4HGA - chains A and B of the 3 polymer chains in the assembly; structure by X-ray diffraction, 2.80 A resolution.

== Chain A ==
Molecule: Death domain-associated protein 6
From: Homo sapiens
Notes: fragment: histone binding domain
Reference sequence: Q9UER7 (DAXX_HUMAN); numbering as in UniProt (aligned over 184-390)
Amino-acid sequence (213 residues; numbered 178 to 390; the number before each row is that of its first residue):
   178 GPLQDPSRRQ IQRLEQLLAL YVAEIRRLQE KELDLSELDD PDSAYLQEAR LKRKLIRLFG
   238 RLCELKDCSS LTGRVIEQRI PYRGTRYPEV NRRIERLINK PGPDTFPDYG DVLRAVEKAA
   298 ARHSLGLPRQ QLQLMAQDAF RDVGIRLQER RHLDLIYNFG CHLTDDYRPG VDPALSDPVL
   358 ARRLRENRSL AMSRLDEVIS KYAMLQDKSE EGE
Not modelled in the structure: 178-180, 388-390
Sequence notes: expression tag (178-183)
UniProt features mapped onto this chain:
  - modified residue: S213 (Phosphoserine)
  - mutagenesis: Q206 (Q206L: Impairs interaction with histones H3 and H4), S220 (S220A: Abolishes interaction with histones H3 and H4), Y222 (Y222A/S: Abolishes interaction with histones H3 and H4; Y222E: Abolishes interaction with histone H3.3), E225 (E225L: Impairs interaction with histones H3 and H4), K229 (K229A/L: Impairs interaction with histones H3 and H4), R251 (R251A: Abolishes interaction with histones H3 and H4), F317 (F317A: Abolishes interaction with histones H3 and H4), R328 (R328A: Abolishes interaction with histones H3 and H4), D331 (D331A: Abolishes interaction with histones H3 and H4)
Small-molecule neighbours:
  - tetrachloroplatinate(II) (PC4), molecule 1: P258, Y259, R260, G261, R323
  - tetrachloroplatinate(II) (PC4), molecule 2: T262, R263, Y264, Q308, L309, M312
  - tetrachloroplatinate(II) (PC4), molecule 3: Q383, S386, E387
Reported in the primary citation:
  - mutagenesis - C338S/L340N: decreased binding to Histone H3.3 (chain B)
  - mutagenesis - E225M/K229M: unchanged binding to Histone H3.3 (chain B)
  - mutagenesis - E225M/K229M, E225Q/K229Q: increased binding to H3.1
  - mutagenesis - Y222E: abolished binding to Histone H3.3 (chain B)
  - specificity-determining residues: E225, K229, C338, L340
  - mutagenesis - E225Q/K229Q: increased localization to H3.1

== Chain B ==
Molecule: Histone H3.3
From: Homo sapiens
Reference sequence: P84243 (H33_HUMAN); residues 0-135 here correspond to UniProt positions 1-136 (UniProt number = residue number + 1)
Amino-acid sequence (136 residues; each row starts with the number of its first residue; numbering starts at 0):
     0 MARTKQTARK STGGKAPRKQ LATKAARKSA PSTGGVKKPH RYRPGTVALR EIRRYQKSTE
    60 LLIRKLPFQR LVREIAQDFK TDLRFQSAAI GALQEASEAY LVGLFEDTNL CAIHAKRVTI
   120 MPKDIQLARR IRGERA
Not modelled in the structure: 0-42
UniProt features mapped onto this chain:
  - site: S31 (Interaction with ZMYND11)
  - modified residue: R2 (Asymmetric dimethylarginine), T3 (Phosphothreonine), K4 (Allysine), Q5 (5-glutamyl dopamine), T6 (Phosphothreonine), R8 (Citrulline), K9 (N6,N6,N6-trimethyllysine), S10 (ADP-ribosylserine), T11 (Phosphothreonine), K14 (N6-(2-hydroxyisobutyryl)lysine), R17 (Asymmetric dimethylarginine), K18 (N6-(2-hydroxyisobutyryl)lysine), K23 (N6-(2-hydroxyisobutyryl)lysine), R26 (Citrulline), K27 (N6,N6,N6-trimethyllysine), S28 (ADP-ribosylserine), S31 (Phosphoserine), K36 (N6,N6,N6-trimethyllysine), K37 (N6-methyllysine), Y41 (Phosphotyrosine) and 9 more in UniProt
  - lipidation: K18 (N6-decanoyllysine)
Reported in the primary citation:
  - specificity-determining residues: A87, G90
  - mutagenesis - A87S, I89V, G90M: unchanged binding to Death domain-associated protein 6 (chain A)
  - mutagenesis - A87S/G90M: decreased binding to Death domain-associated protein 6 (chain A)
  - mutagenesis - A87S/I89V/G90M: abolished binding to Death domain-associated protein 6 (chain A)
  - mutagenesis - A87S, I89V, G90M: unchanged co-localization with Death domain-associated protein 6 (chain A)
  - mutagenesis - A87S/G90M: decreased co-localization with Death domain-associated protein 6 (chain A)
  - mutagenesis - A87S/I89V/G90M: abolished co-localization with Death domain-associated protein 6 (chain A)

== Chain A / chain B interface ==
Pairs across the interface (120):
  E192(A) with P43(B); G44(B), hydrogen bond (side chain-backbone)
  L195(A) with P43(B)
  A196(A) with T45(B)
  V199(A) with V46(B), hydrophobic; Y54(B)
  L205(A) with S86(B)
  Q206(A) with Q85(B); S86(B); A87(B), hydrogen bond (backbone-backbone)
  E207(A) with Q85(B)
  K208(A) with F84(B); Q85(B); S86(B), hydrogen bond (backbone-backbone)
  E209(A) with R83(B), hydrogen bond (backbone-side chain); F84(B); Q85(B)
  L210(A) with R83(B); F84(B), hydrogen bond (backbone-backbone)
  D211(A) with R83(B)
  L212(A) with R72(B), hydrogen bond (backbone-side chain); A75(B), hydrophobic; Q76(B); L82(B)
  E214(A) with Q68(B)
  L215(A) with Q68(B); R69(B); R72(B); I89(B), hydrophobic
  D216(A) with R69(B), salt bridge; R72(B), salt bridge
  D217(A) with Q68(B)
  S220(A) with Q68(B), hydrogen bond
  A221(A) with S86(B)
  Y222(A) with K64(B); Q68(B); S86(B), hydrogen bond (backbone-side chain); I89(B); G90(B); Q93(B), hydrogen bond
  L223(A) with K64(B); L65(B), hydrophobic
  E225(A) with S86(B), hydrogen bond
  A226(A) with K64(B)
  K229(A) with Y54(B); S57(B), hydrogen bond
  R230(A) with T58(B); K64(B)
  L232(A) with Y54(B), hydrophobic
  I233(A) with Y54(B), hydrophobic; Q55(B)
  F236(A) with P43(B), hydrophobic; I51(B), hydrophobic
  S247(A) with Q55(B)
  T249(A) with R52(B), hydrogen bond (backbone-side chain); Q55(B), hydrogen bond
  R251(A) with Q55(B), hydrogen bond; K56(B); E59(B), salt bridge
  F283(A) with E105(B); N108(B)
  P284(A) with N108(B), hydrogen bond (backbone-side chain)
  D285(A) with N108(B); R116(B), salt bridge
  Y286(A) with A111(B); I112(B), hydrophobic; H113(B)
  G287(A) with R116(B)
  D288(A) with R116(B), salt bridge
  Q314(A) with I112(B)
  F317(A) with N108(B); L109(B), hydrophobic; I112(B), hydrophobic
  R318(A) with L109(B); I130(B); R131(B)
  G321(A) with L109(B)
  I322(A) with L109(B), hydrophobic; R131(B)
  Q325(A) with G102(B); E105(B), hydrogen bond; D106(B), hydrogen bond; R131(B), hydrogen bond; R134(B), hydrogen bond
  R328(A) with A98(B); V101(B); G102(B); E105(B), salt bridge
  D331(A) with K56(B), salt bridge
  L332(A) with K56(B); A98(B), hydrophobic
  Y334(A) with R49(B), hydrogen bond (backbone-side chain)
  N335(A) with R52(B); R53(B); E94(B)
  F336(A) with R53(B), hydrogen bond (backbone-side chain); A91(B); E94(B)
  G337(A) with R53(B), hydrogen bond (backbone-side chain); E94(B)
  C338(A) with R53(B); A87(B), hydrophobic
  H339(A) with R53(B)
  L340(A) with Q85(B)
  D342(A) with R49(B), salt bridge; R53(B), salt bridge
  R365(A) with A135(B), hydrogen bond (side chain-backbone)
  M369(A) with E133(B); A135(B)
  L372(A) with Y99(B); E133(B)
  D373(A) with R128(B), salt bridge
  I376(A) with Q125(B); R128(B)
  Y379(A) with P121(B)
  A380(A) with Q125(B)
  Q383(A) with M120(B); P121(B); K122(B), hydrogen bond (side chain-backbone)
  D384(A) with K122(B), salt bridge
Interface residues without a listed pair, chain A (68 interface residues in all): I202, R203, P218, G250, E254, S377
Interface residues without a listed pair, chain B (60 interface residues in all): L48, E50, V71, T80, A95, C110
The authors on this interface:
  - residue pairs: L210(A)-I89(B) (hydrophobic contact), L215(A)-I89(B) (hydrophobic contact), Y222(A)-I89(B) (hydrophobic contact), C338(A)-A87(B) (hydrophobic contact), L340(A)-A87(B) (hydrophobic contact), G90(B)-Y222(A)

== Overview ==
The interface between chain A and chain B involves 68 residues on one side and 60 on the other, with 24
hydrogen bonds and 11 salt bridges. Among the polar pairs are D216(A)-R69(B), D216(A)-R72(B) and
R251(A)-E59(B). The paper describes hydrophobic contacts between L210(A) and I89(B), L215(A) and I89(B) and
Y222(A) and I89(B) among others; a contact between G90(B) and Y222(A). From the paper: E225M/K229M and
E225Q/K229Q of chain A increase binding to H3.1; specificity determinants E225(A), K229(A) and A87(B) among
others; 9 substitutions were tested in all.
Here chain A is Death domain-associated protein 6 and chain B is Histone H3.3, both from Homo sapiens. Entry
4HGA (Structure of the variant histone H3.3-H4 heterodimer in complex with its chaperone DAXX) was determined
by X-ray diffraction.
